Entry 4Q2Y (X-ray diffraction, 2.80 A resolution); this record covers chain A.

# Chain A
Name: Arginine--tRNA ligase, cytoplasmic
Source organism: Homo sapiens
Notes: EC 6.1.1.19
UniProt: P54136 (SYRC_HUMAN); residues 1-588 here = UniProt positions 1-588
Amino-acid sequence (607 residues; each row starts with the number of its first residue; numbers below 1 keep their minus sign (His-18 is residue -18)):
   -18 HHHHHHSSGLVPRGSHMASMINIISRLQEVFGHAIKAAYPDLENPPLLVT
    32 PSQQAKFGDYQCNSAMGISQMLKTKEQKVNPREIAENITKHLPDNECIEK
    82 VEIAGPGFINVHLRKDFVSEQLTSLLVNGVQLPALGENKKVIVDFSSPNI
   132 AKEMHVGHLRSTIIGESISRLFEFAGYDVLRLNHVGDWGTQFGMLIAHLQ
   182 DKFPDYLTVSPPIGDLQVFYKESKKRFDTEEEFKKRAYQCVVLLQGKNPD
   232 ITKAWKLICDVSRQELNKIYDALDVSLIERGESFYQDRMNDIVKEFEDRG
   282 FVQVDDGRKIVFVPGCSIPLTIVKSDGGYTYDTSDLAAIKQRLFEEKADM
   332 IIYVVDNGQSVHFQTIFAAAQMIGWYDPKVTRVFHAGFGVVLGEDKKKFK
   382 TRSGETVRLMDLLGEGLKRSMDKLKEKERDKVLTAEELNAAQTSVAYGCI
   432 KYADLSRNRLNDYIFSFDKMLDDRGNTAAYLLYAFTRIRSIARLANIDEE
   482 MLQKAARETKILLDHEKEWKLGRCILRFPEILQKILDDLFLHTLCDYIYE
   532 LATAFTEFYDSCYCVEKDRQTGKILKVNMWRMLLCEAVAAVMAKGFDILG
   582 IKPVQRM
Unresolved in the structure: -18 to -11, -5 to -3, 16-19, 35-37, 53-68, 80-84, 551-553
Differences from the reference sequence: expression tag (-18 to 0); engineered mutation Arg438 (His in P54136)
UniProt features mapped onto this chain:
  - modified residue: Met1 (N-acetylmethionine)
Reported in the primary citation:
  - contacts within the chain: Asn130-Gln172 (hydrogen bond), Gln172-Tyr201 (hydrogen bond), Trp169-Glu263 (backbone contact)
  - specificity-determining residues: Asp125, Asp316 (proposed by the authors, not directly observed)

# Summary
The paper reports specificity determinants Asp125 and Asp316; contacts within the chain involving Gln172,
Asn130 and Tyr201 among others.
Chain A is Arginine--tRNA ligase, cytoplasmic (Homo sapiens); the structure, Crystal structure of Arginyl-tRNA
synthetase, was determined by X-ray diffraction (same publication as 4Q2T and 4Q2X).
